Entry 8J58 (electron microscopy, 3.15 A resolution); this record covers chains 6 and 7 of the 10 polymer chains in the assembly.

== Chain 6 (and 7) ==
Molecule: ATP synthase subunit c
Organism: Mycobacterium tuberculosis
Notes: chain 7 of this document is another copy of the same molecule, construct and numbering; everything in this record applies to it too
UniProtKB: A0A045H4W8 (A0A045H4W8_MYCTX); residue numbers follow UniProt; this construct covers 1-81
Chain sequence (81 residues; each row starts with the number of its first residue):
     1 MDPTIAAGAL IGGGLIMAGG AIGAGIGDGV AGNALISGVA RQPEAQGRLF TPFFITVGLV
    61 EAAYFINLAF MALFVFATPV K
Unresolved in the structure: 1, 81

== Interface between chain 6 and chain 7 ==
Residue-residue contacts - 77 pairs, chain 6 then chain 7:
  P3(6) with T4(7); I5(7), hydrophobic
  A6(6) with I5(7), hydrophobic; V80(7), hydrophobic
  A7(6) with T4(7)
  L10(6) with I5(7), hydrophobic; G8(7); A9(7); G12(7); F74(7); T78(7)
  I11(6) with G8(7); I11(7), hydrophobic; L15(7)
  G13(6) with F74(7)
  G14(6) with G12(7); L15(7); I16(7); F74(7)
  M17(6) with I16(7), hydrophobic; N67(7), hydrogen bond (backbone-side chain); F70(7), hydrophobic
  A18(6) with L15(7); G19(7)
  A21(6) with G19(7); G20(7); G23(7); N67(7)
  I22(6) with G19(7); I22(7), hydrophobic; G23(7)
  A24(6) with A63(7), hydrophobic
  G25(6) with G23(7); G27(7); V60(7)
  I26(6) with G23(7); I26(7), hydrophobic
  D28(6) with T56(7); L59(7)
  G29(6) with G27(7); V30(7); V60(7)
  V30(6) with V30(7)
  G32(6) with T56(7)
  N33(6) with V30(7), hydrogen bond (side chain-backbone); N33(7); A34(7)
  I36(6) with A31(7); A34(7), hydrophobic; L35(7); L49(7); P52(7); F53(7); T56(7)
  S37(6) with A34(7)
  V39(6) with R48(7), hydrogen bond (backbone-side chain); L49(7)
  A40(6) with Q42(7), hydrogen bond (backbone-side chain); R48(7), hydrogen bond (backbone-side chain); L49(7)
  P43(6) with R48(7)
  F50(6) with I55(7), hydrophobic
  F53(6) with I55(7), hydrophobic; L59(7), hydrophobic
  V57(6) with L59(7), hydrophobic
  Y64(6) with A63(7), hydrogen bond (side chain-backbone); I66(7); N67(7), hydrogen bond
  L68(6) with F70(7), hydrophobic
  M71(6) with F70(7), hydrophobic; F74(7), hydrophobic
  V75(6) with F74(7), hydrophobic; P79(7), hydrophobic; V80(7)
  F76(6) with L73(7), hydrophobic; P79(7), hydrophobic
  T78(6) with V80(7)
Other interface residues (no listed pair), chain 6 (40 interface residues in all): T4, L15, L35, R41, F54, E61, F65
Other interface residues (no listed pair), chain 7 (39 interface residues in all): G38, R41

== In short ==
The interface between chain 6 and chain 7 involves 40 residues on one side and 39 on the other, with 7
hydrogen bonds. Polar contacts include M17(6)-N67(7), N33(6)-V30(7) and V39(6)-R48(7).
Both chains are ATP synthase subunit c (Mycobacterium tuberculosis). Entry 8J58 (Cryo-EM structure of
Mycobacterium tuberculosis ATP synthase Fo in the apo-form) was determined by electron microscopy (same
publication as 8J0S, 8J0T, 8J57, 8JR0 and 8JR1).
